Entry 8RRH (electron microscopy, 16.30 A resolution (very low resolution: no residue pairs are listed; an interface is given only as per-side residue counts)); this record covers chains G and H of the 11 polymer chains in the assembly.

[Chain G]
Name: Prohibitin 1
Organism: Homo sapiens
UniProt: P35232 (PHB1_HUMAN); residues 1714-1985 here correspond to UniProt positions 1-272 (UniProt number = residue number - 1713)
Amino-acid sequence (272 residues; each row starts with the number of its first residue):
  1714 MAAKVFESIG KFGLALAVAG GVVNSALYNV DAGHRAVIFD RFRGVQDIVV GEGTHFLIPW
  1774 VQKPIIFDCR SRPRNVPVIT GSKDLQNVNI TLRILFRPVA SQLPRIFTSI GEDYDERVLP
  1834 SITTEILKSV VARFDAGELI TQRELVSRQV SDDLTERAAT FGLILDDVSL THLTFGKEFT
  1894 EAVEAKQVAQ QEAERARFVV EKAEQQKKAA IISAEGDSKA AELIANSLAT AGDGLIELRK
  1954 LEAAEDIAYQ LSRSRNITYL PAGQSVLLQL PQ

[Chain H]
Name: Prohibitin-2
Organism: Homo sapiens
UniProt: Q99623 (PHB2_HUMAN); residues 1986-2284 here correspond to UniProt positions 1-299 (UniProt number = residue number - 1985)
Amino-acid sequence (299 residues; each row starts with the number of its first residue):
  1986 MAQNLKDLAG RLPAGPRGMG TALKLLLGAG AVAYGVRESV FTVEGGHRAI FFNRIGGVQQ
  2046 DTILAEGLHF RIPWFQYPII YDIRARPRKI SSPTGSKDLQ MVNISLRVLS RPNAQELPSM
  2106 YQRLGLDYEE RVLPSIVNEV LKSVVAKFNA SQLITQRAQV SLLIRRELTE RAKDFSLILD
  2166 DVAITELSFS REYTAAVEAK QVAQQEAQRA QFLVEKAKQE QRQKIVQAEG EAEAAKMLGE
  2226 ALSKNPGYIK LRKIRAAQNI SKTIATSQNR IYLTADNLVL NLQDESFTRG SDSLIKGKK

[How chain G and chain H interact]
At this resolution (16 A) residue pairs are not listed: 20 residues of chain G and 17 of chain H lie at the interface.

[Summary]
20 residues of chain G and 17 residues of chain H are in contact.
Chain G is Prohibitin 1 and chain H is Prohibitin-2, both from Homo sapiens; the structure, The human
prohibitin complex, was determined by electron microscopy.
